Entry 7YSQ (electron microscopy, 6.80 A resolution (low resolution: residue-level contacts below are approximate; hydrogen-bond / salt-bridge calls are withheld)); this record covers chains A and E of the 8 polymer chains in the assembly.

# Chain A (and E)
Name: Tubulin alpha chain
Source organism: Drosophila melanogaster
Notes: chain E of this document is another copy of the same molecule, construct and numbering; everything in this record applies to it too
Reference sequence: P06603 (TBA1_DROME); residue numbers follow UniProt; this construct covers 1-450
Sequence (450 residues; row label = number of the first residue in the row):
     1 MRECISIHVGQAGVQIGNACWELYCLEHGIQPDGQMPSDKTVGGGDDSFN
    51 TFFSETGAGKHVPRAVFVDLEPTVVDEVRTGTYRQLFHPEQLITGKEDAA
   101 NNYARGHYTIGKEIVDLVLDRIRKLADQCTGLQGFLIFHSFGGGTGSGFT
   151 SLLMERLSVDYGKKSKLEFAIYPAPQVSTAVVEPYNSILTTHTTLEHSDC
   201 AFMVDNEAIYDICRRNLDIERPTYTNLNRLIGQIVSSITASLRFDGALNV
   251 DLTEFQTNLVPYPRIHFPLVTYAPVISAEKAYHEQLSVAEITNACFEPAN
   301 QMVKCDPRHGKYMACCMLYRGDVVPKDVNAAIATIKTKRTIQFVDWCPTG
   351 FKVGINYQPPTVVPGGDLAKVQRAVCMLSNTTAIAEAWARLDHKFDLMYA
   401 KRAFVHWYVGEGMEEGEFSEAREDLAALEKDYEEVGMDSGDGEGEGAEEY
Unresolved in the structure: 37-46, 433-450
Ligand contacts: GTP (guanosine-5'-triphosphate): Gly10, Gln11, Ala12, Gln15, Asp69, Glu71, Asp98, Ala99, Ala100, Asn101, Ser140, Gly143, Gly144, Thr145, Ile171, Thr179, Val204, Asn206, Tyr224, Leu227, Asn228
Curated features (UniProtKB/Swiss-Prot):
  - active site: Glu254
  - binding site (GTP): Gln11, Glu71, Ser140, Gly144, Thr145, Thr179, Asn206, Asn228
  - binding site (Mg(2+)): Glu71
  - site: Tyr450 (Involved in polymerization)
  - modified residue: Lys40 (N6-acetyllysine)

# Chain A / chain E interface
Contacting residue pairs (13):
  Arg215(A) - Glu90(E)
  Asp218(A) - Glu90(E)
  Lys280(A) - His88(E)
  Lys280(A) - Glu90(E)
  Tyr282(A) - Thr56(E)
  Tyr282(A) - Lys60(E)
  His283(A) - Thr56(E)
  His283(A) - Lys60(E)
  His283(A) - Gln85(E)
  His283(A) - His88(E)
  Glu284(A) - Thr56(E)
  Gln285(A) - Thr56(E)
  Gln285(A) - Gly57(E)
Interface residues without a listed pair, chain A (9 interface residues in all): Glu290, Asn293
Interface residues without a listed pair, chain E (9 interface residues in all): Pro89, Asp127, Gln128

# Summary
Chain A and chain E each contribute 9 residues to their interface. Bound to chain A: GTP. Curated annotation
(UniProt) lists active-site residue Glu254(A), 8 GTP-binding residues and Mg2+-binding residue Glu71(A) on
chain A.
Chain A and chain E are both Tubulin alpha chain (Drosophila melanogaster); the structure, GTPgammaS Tube
decorated with kinesin, was determined by electron microscopy together with 7YSN, 7YSO, 7YSP and 7YSR from the
same study.
